7OI0 - chains H and A of the 11 polymer chains in the assembly; structure by electron microscopy, 2.76 A resolution.

[Chain H]
Name: 30S ribosomal protein S8
From: Escherichia coli BW25113
UniProt: A0A6D2XYQ3 (A0A6D2XYQ3_ECOLI); residues 1-129 here correspond to UniProt positions 2-130 (UniProt number = residue number + 1)
Chain sequence (129 residues; numbered 1 to 129; the number before each row is that of its first residue):
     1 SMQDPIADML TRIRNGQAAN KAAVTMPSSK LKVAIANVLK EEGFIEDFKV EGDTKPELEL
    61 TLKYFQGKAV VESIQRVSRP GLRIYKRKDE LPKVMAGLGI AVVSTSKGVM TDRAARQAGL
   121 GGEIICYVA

[Chain A]
Molecule: 16S rRNA
From: Escherichia coli BW25113
Sequence (1542 nucleotides; each row starts with the number of its first residue):
     1 AAAUUGAAGA GUUUGAUCAU GGCUCAGAUU GAACGCUGGC GGCAGGCCUA ACACAUGCAA
    61 GUCGAACGGU AACAGGAAGA AGCUUGCUUC UUUGCUGACG AGUGGCGGAC GGGUGAGUAA
   121 UGUCUGGGAA ACUGCCUGAU GGAGGGGGAU AACUACUGGA AACGGUAGCU AAUACCGCAU
   181 AACGUCGCAA GACCAAAGAG GGGGACCUUC GGGCCUCUUG CCAUCGGAUG UGCCCAGAUG
   241 GGAUUAGCUA GUAGGUGGGG UAACGGCUCA CCUAGGCGAC GAUCCCUAGC UGGUCUGAGA
   301 GGAUGACCAG CCACACUGGA ACUGAGACAC GGUCCAGACU CCUACGGGAG GCAGCAGUGG
   361 GGAAUAUUGC ACAAUGGGCG CAAGCCUGAU GCAGCCAUGC CGCGUGUAUG AAGAAGGCCU
   421 UCGGGUUGUA AAGUACUUUC AGCGGGGAGG AAGGGAGUAA AGUUAAUACC UUUGCUCAUU
   481 GACGUUACCC GCAGAAGAAG CACCGGCUAA CUCCGUGCCA GCAGCCGCGG UAAUACGGAG
   541 GGUGCAAGCG UUAAUCGGAA UUACUGGGCG UAAAGCGCAC GCAGGCGGUU UGUUAAGUCA
   601 GAUGUGAAAU CCCCGGGCUC AACCUGGGAA CUGCAUCUGA UACUGGCAAG CUUGAGUCUC
   661 GUAGAGGGGG GUAGAAUUCC AGGUGUAGCG GUGAAAUGCG UAGAGAUCUG GAGGAAUACC
   721 GGUGGCGAAG GCGGCCCCCU GGACGAAGAC UGACGCUCAG GUGCGAAAGC GUGGGGAGCA
   781 AACAGGAUUA GAUACCCUGG UAGUCCACGC CGUAAACGAU GUCGACUUGG AGGUUGUGCC
   841 CUUGAGGCGU GGCUUCCGGA GCUAACGCGU UAAGUCGACC GCCUGGGGAG UACGGCCGCA
   901 AGGUUAAAAC UCAAAUGAAU UGACGGGGGC CCGCACAAGC GGUGGAGCAU GUGGUUUAAU
   961 UCGAUGCAAC GCGAAGAACC UUACCUGGUC UUGACAUCCA CGGAAGUUUU CAGAGAUGAG
  1021 AAUGUGCCUU CGGGAACCGU GAGACAGGUG CUGCAUGGCU GUCGUCAGCU CGUGUUGUGA
  1081 AAUGUUGGGU UAAGUCCCGC AACGAGCGCA ACCCUUAUCC UUUGUUGCCA GCGGUCCGGC
  1141 CGGGAACUCA AAGGAGACUG CCAGUGAUAA ACUGGAGGAA GGUGGGGAUG ACGUCAAGUC
  1201 AUCAUGGCCC UUACGACCAG GGCUACACAC GUGCUACAAU GGCGCAUACA AAGAGAAGCG
  1261 ACCUCGCGAG AGCAAGCGGA CCUCAUAAAG UGCGUCGUAG UCCGGAUUGG AGUCUGCAAC
  1321 UCGACUCCAU GAAGUCGGAA UCGCUAGUAA UCGUGGAUCA GAAUGCCACG GUGAAUACGU
  1381 UCCCGGGCCU UGUACACACC GCCCGUCACA CCAUGGGAGU GGGUUGCAAA AGAAGUAGGU
  1441 AGCUUAACCU UCGGGAGGGC GCUUACCACU UUGUGAUUCA UGACUGGGGU GAAGUCGUAA
  1501 CAAGGUAACC GUAGGGGAAC CUGCGGUUGG AUCACCUCCU UA
Disordered / not traced: 1-6, 930-1387, 1398-1500, 1531-1542

[Chain H / chain A interface]
Residue-residue contacts - 68 pairs, chain H then chain A:
  Ser1(H) - G824(A)  hydrogen bond to the base
  Ser1(H) - A825(A)  hydrogen bond to the sugar
  Met2(H) - G588(A)  sugar contact
  Met2(H) - G755(A)  sugar contact
  Met2(H) - C756(A)  sugar contact
  Met2(H) - C823(A)  sugar contact
  Met2(H) - G824(A)  sugar contact
  Gln3(H) - C586(A)  hydrogen bond to the sugar
  Gln3(H) - G587(A)  sugar contact
  Gln3(H) - G755(A)  base contact
  Gln3(H) - C756(A)  hydrogen bond to the base
  Gln3(H) - A878(A)  hydrogen bond to the sugar
  Asp4(H) - G877(A)  sugar contact
  Pro5(H) - G588(A)  phosphate contact
  Pro5(H) - U589(A)  phosphate contact
  Ala7(H) - C876(A)  sugar contact
  Asp8(H) - A825(A)  sugar contact
  Thr11(H) - U875(A)  base contact
  Thr11(H) - C876(A)  hydrogen bond to the sugar
  Arg12(H) - A825(A)  hydrogen bond to the sugar
  Arg12(H) - C826(A)  sugar contact
  Arg14(H) - U875(A)  hydrogen bond to the sugar
  Arg14(H) - C876(A)  phosphate contact
  Asn15(H) - C826(A)  hydrogen bond to the sugar
  Asn15(H) - U827(A)  sugar contact
  Asn15(H) - U875(A)  hydrogen bond to the sugar
  Ala19(H) - U827(A)  sugar contact
  Lys21(H) - U827(A)  salt bridge to the phosphate
  Lys21(H) - U828(A)  phosphate contact
  Ser29(H) - U589(A)  phosphate contact
  Ser29(H) - U590(A)  phosphate contact
  Lys30(H) - U590(A)  hydrogen bond to the phosphate
  Lys30(H) - U591(A)  salt bridge to the phosphate
  Lys30(H) - C643(A)  phosphate contact
  Leu31(H) - C643(A)  sugar contact
  Thr54(H) - U653(A)  base contact
  Lys55(H) - U652(A)  hydrogen bond to the phosphate
  Lys55(H) - U653(A)  salt bridge to the phosphate
  Arg79(H) - G877(A)  phosphate contact
  Arg79(H) - A878(A)  salt bridge to the phosphate
  Pro80(H) - C586(A)  phosphate contact
  Pro80(H) - G587(A)  phosphate contact
  Pro80(H) - G877(A)  phosphate contact
  Pro80(H) - A878(A)  phosphate contact
  Arg83(H) - G587(A)  salt bridge to the phosphate
  Arg83(H) - U644(A)  sugar contact
  Tyr85(H) - G597(A)  hydrogen bond to the base
  Tyr85(H) - U598(A)  sugar contact
  Lys86(H) - C599(A)  sugar contact
  Arg87(H) - C599(A)  phosphate contact
  Arg87(H) - A600(A)  phosphate contact
  Arg87(H) - G633(A)  salt bridge to the phosphate
  Lys88(H) - A600(A)  hydrogen bond to the phosphate
  Ser104(H) - A642(A)  hydrogen bond to the base
  Ser104(H) - C643(A)  hydrogen bond to the sugar
  Thr105(H) - A642(A)  base contact
  Ser106(H) - A640(A)  hydrogen bond to the sugar
  Ser106(H) - U641(A)  sugar contact
  Ser106(H) - A642(A)  base contact
  Lys107(H) - A640(A)  hydrogen bond to the sugar
  Gly108(H) - A642(A)  hydrogen bond to the sugar
  Val109(H) - A642(A)  sugar contact
  Gly119(H) - A600(A)  sugar contact
  Leu120(H) - C599(A)  sugar contact
  Leu120(H) - A600(A)  sugar contact
  Gly121(H) - C599(A)  hydrogen bond to the phosphate
  Gly121(H) - A600(A)  phosphate contact
  Glu123(H) - C643(A)  hydrogen bond to the sugar
Other interface residues (no listed pair), chain H (40 interface residues in all): Ser28, Gln75, Arg76, Gly81, Gly122
Other interface residues (no listed pair), chain A (35 interface residues in all): G585, G601, U632, G874, C879

[Summary]
The interface between chain H and chain A involves 40 residues on one side and 35 on the other, with 21
hydrogen bonds and 6 salt bridges. Polar pairs include Ser1(H)-G824(A), Gln3(H)-C756(A) and Tyr85(H)-G597(A).
Chain H is 30S ribosomal protein S8 and chain A is 16S rRNA, both from Escherichia coli BW25113; the
structure, E.coli delta rbfA pre-30S ribosomal subunit class D, was determined by electron microscopy together
with 7OE0 and 7OE1 from the same study.
